PDB entry 7EEB | electron microscopy, 2.90 A resolution | chains E and M of the 14 polymer chains in the assembly

Chain E:
Name: Cation channel sperm-associated protein subunit beta
Source organism: Mus musculus
UniProtKB: A2RTF1 (CTSRB_MOUSE); residue numbers follow UniProt; this construct covers 1-1109
Sequence (1109 residues; each row starts with the number of its first residue):
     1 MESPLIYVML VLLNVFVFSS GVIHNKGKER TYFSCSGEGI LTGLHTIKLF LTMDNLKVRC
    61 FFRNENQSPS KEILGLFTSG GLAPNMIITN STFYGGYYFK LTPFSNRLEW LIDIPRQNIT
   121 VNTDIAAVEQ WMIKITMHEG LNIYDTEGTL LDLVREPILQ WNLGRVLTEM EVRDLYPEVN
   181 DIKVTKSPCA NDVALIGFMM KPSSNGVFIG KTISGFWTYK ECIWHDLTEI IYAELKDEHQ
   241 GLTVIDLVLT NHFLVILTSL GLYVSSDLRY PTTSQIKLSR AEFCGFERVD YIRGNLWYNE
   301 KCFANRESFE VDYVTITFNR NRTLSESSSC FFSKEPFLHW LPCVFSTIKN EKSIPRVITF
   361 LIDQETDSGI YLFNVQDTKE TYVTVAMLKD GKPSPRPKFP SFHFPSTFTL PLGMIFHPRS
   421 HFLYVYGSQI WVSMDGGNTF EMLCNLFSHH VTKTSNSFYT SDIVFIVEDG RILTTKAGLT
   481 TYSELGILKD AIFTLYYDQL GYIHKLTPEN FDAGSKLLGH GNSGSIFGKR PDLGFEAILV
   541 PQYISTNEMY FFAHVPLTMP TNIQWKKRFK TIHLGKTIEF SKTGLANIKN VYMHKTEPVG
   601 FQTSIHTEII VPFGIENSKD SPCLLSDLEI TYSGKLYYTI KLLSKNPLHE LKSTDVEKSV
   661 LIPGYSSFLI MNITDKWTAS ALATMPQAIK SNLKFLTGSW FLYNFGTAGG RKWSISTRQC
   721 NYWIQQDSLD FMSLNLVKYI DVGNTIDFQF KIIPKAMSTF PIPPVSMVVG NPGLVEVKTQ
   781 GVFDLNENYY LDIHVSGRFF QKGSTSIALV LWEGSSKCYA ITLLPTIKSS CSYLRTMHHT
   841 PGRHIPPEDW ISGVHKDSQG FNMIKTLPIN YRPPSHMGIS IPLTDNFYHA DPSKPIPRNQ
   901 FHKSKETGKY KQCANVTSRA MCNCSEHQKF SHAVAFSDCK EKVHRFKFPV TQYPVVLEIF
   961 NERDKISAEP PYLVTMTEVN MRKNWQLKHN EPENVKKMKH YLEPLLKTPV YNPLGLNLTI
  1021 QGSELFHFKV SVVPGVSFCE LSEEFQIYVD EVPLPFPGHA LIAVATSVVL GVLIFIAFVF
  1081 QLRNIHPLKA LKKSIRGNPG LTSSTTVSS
Disordered / not traced: 1-21, 321-326, 347-352, 1087-1109
Curated features (UniProtKB/Swiss-Prot):
  - glycosylation (N-linked (GlcNAc...) asparagine): N66, N90, N118, N321, N672, N915, N923, N1017
Disulfides: C35-C60, C189-C302, C330-C343, C831-C1039, C913-C922, C924-C939
Covalently attached groups: glycan linked to N90; N-acetylglucosamine (NAG) linked to N118, N672, N915, N923, N1017
Residues lining bound ligands: N-acetylglucosamine (NAG; 2-acetamido-2-deoxy-beta-D-glucopyranose): T102, P103, N106

Chain M:
Name: Transmembrane protein 262
Source organism: Mus musculus
UniProtKB: D3Z338 (D3Z338_MOUSE); residue numbers follow UniProt; this construct covers 1-116
Sequence (116 residues; row label = number of the first residue in the row):
     1 MRWRDRIAVL CFPPGLMLTV AALILFFIHM GVFASDVHNF CVIHNYDHMS FRYTVVLIFS
    61 QVISIGWAAM GSLYAEMTGD KFLRCFALTI LILNGAMFFN RLCLEFLAIN YREERH

How chain E and chain M interact:
Pairs across the interface - 42 pairs, chain E then chain M:
  H876(E) - E113(M)
  M877(E) - R112(M)
  M877(E) - E113(M)  hydrogen bond (backbone-backbone)
  I879(E) - N110(M)
  I879(E) - E114(M)
  S880(E) - N110(M)  hydrogen bond (backbone-backbone)
  S880(E) - Y111(M)
  I881(E) - Y46(M)  hydrophobic
  Q900(E) - H44(M)  hydrogen bond
  Q900(E) - Y46(M)  hydrogen bond
  Q900(E) - Y111(M)  hydrogen bond
  F901(E) - N45(M)
  F901(E) - Y46(M)
  F948(E) - H116(M)
  S1023(E) - E114(M)
  V1052(E) - H116(M)
  P1053(E) - H116(M)
  L1054(E) - H116(M)
  P1055(E) - I109(M)
  P1055(E) - E114(M)
  F1056(E) - T54(M)
  F1056(E) - R115(M)
  F1056(E) - H116(M)
  P1057(E) - I109(M)
  P1057(E) - R112(M)
  G1058(E) - F106(M)
  L1061(E) - L102(M)  hydrophobic
  L1061(E) - E105(M)
  L1061(E) - F106(M)  hydrophobic
  I1062(E) - F106(M)  hydrophobic
  V1064(E) - V62(M)  hydrophobic
  V1064(E) - F98(M)  hydrophobic
  A1065(E) - L102(M)  hydrophobic
  V1068(E) - F98(M)  hydrophobic
  F1075(E) - A69(M)  hydrophobic
  F1075(E) - S72(M)
  F1075(E) - L73(M)  hydrophobic
  F1075(E) - L91(M)  hydrophobic
  V1079(E) - L73(M)  hydrophobic
  L1082(E) - E76(M)
  R1083(E) - R84(M)
  H1086(E) - E76(M)  salt bridge
Other interface residues (no listed pair), chain E (30 interface residues in all): G878, H902, N984, F1078
Other interface residues (no listed pair), chain M (25 interface residues in all): I58, M77

Summary:
Chain E and chain M form an interface of 30 and 25 residues respectively; the contacts include 5 hydrogen
bonds and 1 salt bridge. Polar contacts include H1086(E)-E76(M), Q900(E)-H44(M) and Q900(E)-Y46(M). Ligands of
chain E: N-acetylglucosamine.
Chain E is Cation channel sperm-associated protein subunit beta and chain M is Transmembrane protein 262, both
from Mus musculus; the structure, Structure of the CatSpermasome, was determined by electron microscopy.
